PDB entry 7TE9 | electron microscopy, 3.92 A resolution | chains M and N of the 8 polymer chains in the assembly

[Chain M]
Molecule: Fab2 heavy chain
Source organism: Mus musculus
Chain sequence (223 residues; numbered 1 to 224; 1 number in that range is skipped by the numbering (no residue carries it; nothing is unmodelled there); the number before each row is that of its first residue):
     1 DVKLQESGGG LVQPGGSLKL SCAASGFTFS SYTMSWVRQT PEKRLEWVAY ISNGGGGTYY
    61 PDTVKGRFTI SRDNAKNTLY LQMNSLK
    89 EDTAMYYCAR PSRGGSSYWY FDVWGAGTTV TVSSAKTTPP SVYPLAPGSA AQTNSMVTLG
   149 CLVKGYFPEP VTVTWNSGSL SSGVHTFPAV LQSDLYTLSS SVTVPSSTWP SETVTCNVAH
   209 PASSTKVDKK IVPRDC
Disordered / not traced: 1, 26-27, 121-224
Cystine bridges: C22-C96

[Chain N]
Molecule: Fab2 light chain
Source organism: Mus musculus
Chain sequence (213 residues; row label = number of the first residue in the row):
     1 DIQMTQSPSS LSASLGGKVT ITCKASQDIN KYIAWYQHKP GKGPRLLIHY TSSLQPGIPS
    61 RFSGSGSGRD YSFSISNLEP EDIATYYCLQ YDNLYTFGGG TKLEIKRADA APTVSIFPPS
   121 SEQLTSGGAS VVCFLNNFYP KDINVKWKID GSERQNGVLN SWTDQDSKDS TYSMSSTLTL
   181 TKDEYERHNS YTCEATHKTS TSPIVKSFNR NES
Disordered / not traced: 107-213
Cystine bridges: C23-C88

[How chain M and chain N interact]
Pairs across the interface (36):
  Q39(M) with H38(N)
  K43(M) with P40(N); Y87(N), hydrogen bond (backbone-side chain); K102(N)
  R44(M) with Y87(N); G99(N)
  L45(M) with H38(N); Y87(N), hydrophobic; F97(N)
  W47(M) with L89(N), hydrophobic; T96(N); F97(N)
  Y50(M) with L94(N), hydrophobic; Y95(N), hydrogen bond (side chain-backbone)
  Y59(M) with L94(N), hydrophobic
  Y60(M) with D1(N)
  Y95(M) with P44(N)
  P99(M) with Y95(N)
  Y106(M) with Y91(N); L94(N); Y95(N)
  W107(M) with Y95(N), hydrogen bond (backbone-side chain)
  Y108(M) with Y32(N); I33(N), hydrogen bond (side chain-backbone); A34(N), hydrogen bond (side chain-backbone); H49(N); L89(N), hydrogen bond (side chain-backbone)
  F109(M) with Y36(N), hydrogen bond (backbone-side chain); L46(N)
  D110(M) with Y36(N), hydrogen bond (backbone-side chain); Q55(N), hydrogen bond
  W112(M) with K42(N); G43(N); P44(N), hydrogen bond (side chain-backbone); R45(N)
  A114(M) with K42(N)
Other interface residues (no listed pair), chain M (23 interface residues in all): S35, E42, G57, P61, D62, M93
Other interface residues (no listed pair), chain N (26 interface residues in all): Q3, G41, I48

[Summary]
23 residues of chain M and 26 residues of chain N are in contact; the contacts include 10 hydrogen bonds.
Among the polar pairs are K43(M)-Y87(N), Y50(M)-Y95(N) and W107(M)-Y95(N).
Here chain M is Fab2 heavy chain and chain N is Fab2 light chain, both from Mus musculus. Entry 7TE9 (Cryo-EM
structure of GluN1b-2B NMDAR complexed to Fab2 class1) was determined by electron microscopy together with
7TE4, 7TEB and 7TEE from the same study.
